Entry 7PAI (electron microscopy, 6.70 A resolution (low resolution: residue-level contacts below are approximate; hydrogen-bond / salt-bridge calls are withheld)); this record covers chains a and 3 of the 53 polymer chains in the assembly.

[Chain a]
Protein: 50S ribosomal protein L2
Source organism: Mycoplasma pneumoniae M129
Reference sequence: P75577 (RL2_MYCPN); numbering as in UniProt (aligned over 1-287)
Chain sequence (287 residues; numbered 1 to 287; the number before each row is that of its first residue):
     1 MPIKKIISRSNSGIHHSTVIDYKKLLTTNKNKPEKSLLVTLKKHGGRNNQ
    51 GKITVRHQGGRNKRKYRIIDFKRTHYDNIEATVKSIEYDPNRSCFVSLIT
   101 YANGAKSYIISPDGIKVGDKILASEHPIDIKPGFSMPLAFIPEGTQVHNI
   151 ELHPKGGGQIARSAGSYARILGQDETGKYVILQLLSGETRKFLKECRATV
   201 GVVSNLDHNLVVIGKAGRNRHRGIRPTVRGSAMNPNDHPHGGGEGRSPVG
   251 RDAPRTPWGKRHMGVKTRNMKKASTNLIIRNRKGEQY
Not modelled in the structure: 1, 287

[Chain 3]
Molecule: 23S ribosomal RNA
Source organism: Mycoplasma pneumoniae M129
Sequence (2907 nucleotides; each row starts with the number of its first residue):
     1 UACAAUAAGUUACUAAGGGCUUAUGGUGGAUGCCUUGGCACUAAUAGGCG
    51 AUGAAGGACGUGUUAACCUGCGAUAAGCUUCGGGUAGGUGGUAAGAACCU
   101 CAGAUCCGGAGAUUUCCGAAUGGAGCAAUCCGGUAGUUGGAAACAGCUAU
   151 CAUUAAUUGAUGAAUAAAUAGUCAAUUAAAGCAAUACGUGGUGAAGUGAA
   201 ACAUCUCAGUAGCCACAGGAAAAGAAAACGAAUGUGAUUCCGUGUGUAGU
   251 GGCGAGCGAAAGCGGAACAGGCCAAACUUAUCAUUAGAUAGGGGUUGUAG
   301 GGCUUGCAAUGUGGACUUGAAAACGAUAGAAGAAGCUGUUGGAAAGCAGC
   351 GCGCAAAAGGGUGAUAGCCCCGUAUUUGAAAUUGUUUUCAUACCUAGCGA
   401 GAUCCCUGAGUAGCUCGGAAAACGUUAUUUUGAGUGAAUCUGCCCAGACC
   451 AUUGGGUAAGCCUAAAUACUAAUUAGUGACCGAUAGCGAAACAGUACCGU
   501 GAGGGAAAGGUGAAAAGAACCCAGAGAUGGGAGUGAAAUAGAUUCUGAAA
   551 CCAUAUGCCUACAACGUGUCAGAGCACAUUAAUGUGUGAUGGCGUGCGUU
   601 UUGAAGUAUGAGCCGGCGAGUUAUGAUAGCAAGCGUUAGUUAACCAGGAG
   651 AUGGGGAGCUGUAGCGAAAGCGAGUUUUAAAAGAGCGUUUGUUUGUUAUU
   701 AUAGACCCGAAACGGGUUGAGCUAGUCAUGAGCAGGUUGAAGGUUGAGUA
   751 ACAUCAACUGGAGGACCGAACCGACUCUCGUUGAAACGAUAGCGGAUGAC
   801 UUGUGAUUAGGGGUGAAAUUCCAAUCGAAAUCCGUGAUAGCUGGUUCUCG
   851 UCGAAAUAGCUUUAAGGCUAGCGUGAGAUCACAAAUAAGUGGAGGUAAAG
   901 CUACUGAAUGUAUGAUGGCGCCACCUAGGCGUACUGAAUACAAUUAAACU
   951 CUGAAUGCCAUUUAUUUUAUUCUCGCAGUCAGACAGUGGGGGAUAAGCUU
  1001 CAUUGUCAAGAGGGGAAGAGCCCAGAUCAUUAAAUAAGGUCCCCAAAAUA
  1051 UACUAAGUGGAAAAGGAUGUGAAAGUGCUAAAACAGCAAGGAUGUUGGCU
  1101 UAGAAGCAGCCAUCGUUUAAAGAGUGCGUAACAGCUCACUUGUCGAGUGU
  1151 UUUUGCGCCGAAGAUGUAACGGGGCUAAGUAUAUUACCGAAUUUAUGGAU
  1201 AAGAUUUAUAUCUUGUGGUAGACGAGCGUUGUAUUGGAGUUGAAGUCAAA
  1251 GCGUGAGCAUUGGUGGAUCCAAUACAAGUGAGAAUGCCGGCAUGAGUAAC
  1301 GCUUGGGAGUGAGAAUCUCCCAAACCGAUUGACUAAGGUUUCCUGGACCA
  1351 GGGUCGUCCUUCCAGGGUUAGUCUGGACCUAAGCUGAGGCUGAAAAGCGU
  1401 AGGCGAUGGACAACAGGUUAAUAUUCCUGUACUUACAGUUAGACUGAUGG
  1451 AGUGACAAAGAAGGUUUUCCACCCCCAUAAUUGGAUUUGGGGAUAAAUCA
  1501 UAAGGUGGUACAAUAGGCAAAUCCGUUGUGCAUAACAUUGAGUGAUGAUG
  1551 UCGAGUGAAUGAGUGAUCAAGUAGCGAAGGUGGUAUUAAUCAUGCUUUCA
  1601 AGAAAAGCUUCUAGGGUUAAUCUAGCUGUAACCAGUACCGAGAACGAACA
  1651 CACGUAGUCAAGGAGAGGAUCCUAAGGUUAGCGAGUGAACUAUAGCCAAG
  1701 GAACUCUGCAAAUUAACCCCGUAAGUUAGCGAGAAGGGGUGCUUAUGUAA
  1751 AAGUAAGCCGCAGUGAAGAACGAGGGGGGACUGUUUAACUAAAACACAAC
  1801 UCUAUGCCAAACCGUAAGGUGAUGUAUAUGGGGUGACACCUGCCCAGUGC
  1851 UGGAAGGUUAAAGAAGGAGGUUAGCGCAAGCGAAGCUUUUAACUGAAGCC
  1901 CCAGUGAACGGCGGCCGUAACUAUAACGGUCCUAAGGUAGCGAAAUUCCU
  1951 AGUCGGGUAAAUUCCGUCCCGCUUGAAUGGUGUAACCAUCUCUUGACUGU
  2001 CUCGGCUAUAGACUCGGUGAAAUCCAGGUACGGGUGAAGACACCCGUUAG
  2051 GCGCAACGGGACGGAAAGACCCCGUGAAGCUUUACUGUAGCUUAAUAUUG
  2101 AUCAGGACAUUAUCAUGUAGAGAAUAGGUAGGAGCAAUCGAUGCAAGUUC
  2151 GCUAGGACUUGUUGAUGCGAAAGGUGGAAUACUACCCUUGGUUGUGUGCU
  2201 GUUCUAAUUGGUAACUGUUAUCCAGUUUCAAGACAGUGUUAGGUGGGCAG
  2251 UUUGACUGGGGCGGUCGCCUCCUAAAAGGUAACGGAGGCGUACAAAGGUA
  2301 CCUUCAGUACGGUUGGAAAUCGUAUGUAGAGUGUAAUGGUGUAAGGGUGC
  2351 UUGACUGUGAGACAUACAGGUCGAACAGGUGAGAAAUCAGGUCAUAGUGA
  2401 UCCGGUGGUCCAGUAUGGAAUGGCCAUCGCUCAACGGAUAAAAGCUACUC
  2451 CGGGGAUAACAGGCUGAUACUGCCCAAGAGUUCAUAUCGACGGCAGUGUU
  2501 UGGCACCUCGAUGUCGACUCAUCUCAUCCUCGAGCUGAAGCAGGUUCGAA
  2551 GGGUUCGGCUGUUCGCCGAUUAAAGAGAUACGUGAGUUGGGUUCAAACCG
  2601 UCGUGAGACAGGUUGGUCCCUAUCUAUUGUGCCCGUAGGAAGAUUGAAGA
  2651 GUGUUGCUUCUAGUACGAGAGGACCGAAGCGAGGACACCUCUUAUGCUCC
  2701 AGUUGUAGCGCCAGCUGCACCGCUGGGUAGUAACGUGUCUAUUAGAUAAA
  2751 CGCUGAAAGCAUCUAAGUGUGAAACUAUCUCAAAGAUUAAUCUUCCCAUU
  2801 UCGCAAGAAAGUAAGAGCCGUCAAAGACGAUGACGUUGAUAGGUUACAGG
  2851 UGUAAGCAUAGUGAUAUGUUGAGCUGAGUAAUACUAAUUGCUCGAGGACU
  2901 UAUUGGA
Not modelled in the structure: 1-7, 923-927, 1560-1569, 2901-2907

[How chain a and chain 3 interact]
Pairs across the interface (239; chain a residue first):
  Lys4(a) with A741(3); G742(3)
  Ile7(a) with A740(3)
  Ser8(a) with G763(3); G764(3)
  Arg9(a) with A740(3); A741(3); G1729(3)
  Ser10(a) with G763(3); G764(3); A765(3)
  Asn11(a) with G1729(3); C1730(3)
  Ser12(a) with G764(3); A765(3); C1781(3); U1782(3)
  Gly13(a) with A1780(3); C1781(3)
  Ile14(a) with A1780(3); A1836(3)
  His15(a) with G764(3)
  Asp21(a) with C1599(3)
  Tyr22(a) with A1601(3)
  Lys23(a) with U1598(3)
  Asn29(a) with U1598(3)
  Asn31(a) with G1602(3)
  Lys32(a) with C1456(3)
  Glu34(a) with G1452(3)
  Lys35(a) with U1453(3); G1454(3); A1455(3)
  Ser36(a) with G1452(3)
  Thr40(a) with A1603(3)
  Leu41(a) with U1823(3)
  Lys42(a) with G1383(3)
  Lys43(a) with C727(3); A728(3)
  His44(a) with U1820(3); G1821(3); U1823(3)
  Gly46(a) with U1820(3); G1821(3)
  Arg47(a) with G725(3); U726(3); G815(3); U1820(3)
  Asn48(a) with G1818(3); G1819(3)
  Asn49(a) with C1398(3); G1399(3)
  Gln50(a) with U808(3); C1813(3); G1814(3)
  Gly51(a) with U808(3)
  Lys52(a) with U814(3); C1813(3)
  Ile53(a) with U814(3)
  Thr54(a) with C1812(3); G1819(3); U1820(3)
  Val55(a) with G1830(3); G1831(3)
  Arg56(a) with G1831(3); G1832(3)
  His57(a) with G1830(3); G1831(3)
  Gln58(a) with G1821(3); U1829(3); G1830(3)
  Asn62(a) with A1600(3)
  Lys63(a) with A728(3); U729(3); A1601(3); G1602(3)
  Arg64(a) with A1601(3); G1602(3)
  Lys65(a) with G1602(3); A1603(3)
  Tyr66(a) with G1824(3)
  Arg67(a) with G1602(3)
  Lys72(a) with A2213(3)
  Tyr76(a) with G1516(3); G1517(3)
  Lys84(a) with U1527(3)
  Tyr88(a) with A1601(3)
  Pro90(a) with A1601(3)
  Arg92(a) with G1824(3); U1825(3)
  Ser93(a) with U1827(3)
  Thr100(a) with U1526(3)
  Ala102(a) with A1515(3)
  Asn103(a) with A1515(3); G1516(3); G1525(3)
  Gly104(a) with G1516(3); G1525(3)
  His153(a) with C1808(3); A2230(3)
  Pro154(a) with U2212(3)
  Lys155(a) with U2212(3); A2213(3)
  Gly156(a) with U2212(3)
  Gln159(a) with C1807(3); U1825(3)
  Ile160(a) with G1806(3); U1825(3)
  Ala161(a) with G1806(3); U1825(3); A1826(3)
  Arg162(a) with G1824(3); U1825(3); A1826(3)
  Ser163(a) with U1825(3); A1826(3)
  Ala164(a) with U1827(3)
  Gly165(a) with U1827(3)
  Ser166(a) with A1826(3)
  Tyr179(a) with A2231(3)
  Leu184(a) with G1806(3)
  Leu185(a) with A1826(3); U1827(3)
  Ser186(a) with G1806(3)
  Glu188(a) with G1806(3)
  Leu193(a) with A2231(3)
  Asn205(a) with U1827(3)
  Leu206(a) with U1827(3)
  His208(a) with U1827(3); A1828(3)
  Asn209(a) with U1827(3)
  Ile213(a) with A1798(3); A1799(3)
  Gly214(a) with A1798(3)
  Lys215(a) with G764(3); A1798(3)
  Ala216(a) with G764(3); A799(3); C1797(3)
  Gly217(a) with G764(3); A799(3)
  Arg218(a) with A1600(3)
  Asn219(a) with A1798(3)
  Arg220(a) with A799(3); C800(3); A816(3)
  His221(a) with A799(3); A1600(3)
  Arg225(a) with G725(3); U726(3); G815(3); A816(3)
  Pro226(a) with A816(3); A1796(3); C1797(3)
  Thr227(a) with A1796(3); C1797(3)
  Val228(a) with A817(3); A1796(3)
  Arg229(a) with C1795(3); A1796(3); G1833(3); U1834(3)
  Gly230(a) with G1833(3)
  Ser231(a) with G1833(3); U1834(3)
  Ala232(a) with A817(3); A818(3)
  Met233(a) with A817(3)
  Asn234(a) with U819(3)
  Pro235(a) with C2080(3); U2081(3)
  Asn236(a) with A828(3); G2079(3); C2080(3); U2081(3); C2248(3)
  His238(a) with G1832(3)
  His240(a) with G1832(3); G1833(3)
  Gly241(a) with A2606(3)
  Gly242(a) with A2606(3); G2607(3)
  Gly243(a) with A2606(3); G2607(3)
  Glu244(a) with G2607(3); A2608(3)
  Gly245(a) with C2598(3); C2599(3)
  Arg246(a) with A1794(3); C1795(3); U1978(3); G1979(3); C2598(3); C2599(3)
  Pro248(a) with U1978(3)
  Val249(a) with C1909(3); G1910(3)
  Gly250(a) with C1909(3); G1910(3); U2604(3); G2605(3)
  Arg251(a) with C1909(3); U2082(3); G2247(3)
  Asp252(a) with U1848(3); G1849(3); C1909(3)
  Ala253(a) with G1849(3)
  Arg255(a) with G2247(3)
  Pro257(a) with G1831(3)
  Trp258(a) with C1812(3); C1813(3)
  Gly259(a) with G2247(3)
  Lys260(a) with C1812(3)
  His262(a) with G1830(3); G1831(3); G1832(3)
  Met263(a) with U1803(3)
  Gly264(a) with U1803(3); C1850(3); U1851(3)
  Val265(a) with A1804(3); C1850(3); U1851(3)
  Lys266(a) with U1805(3)
  Thr267(a) with A1804(3); U1805(3); A1810(3); A1811(3)
  Arg268(a) with U1805(3); G1806(3); C1807(3)
  Met270(a) with U2092(3); U2093(3)
  Lys271(a) with A2235(3); G2236(3)
  Arg282(a) with U1805(3); G1806(3); A1826(3)
Other interface residues (no listed pair), chain a (143 interface residues in all): His16, Val19, Ile20, Val39, Gly45, Gly60, Arg61, Ala105, Lys106, Leu152, Val211, Val212, Thr256, Lys272, Ala273, Ser274, Lys283
Other interface residues (no listed pair), chain 3 (120 interface residues in all): G813, U1514, U1597, A1604, U1727, G1835, C1837, A1985, A2214, G2245, G2246

[Overview]
The interface between chain a and chain 3 involves 143 residues on one side and 120 on the other.
Here chain a is 50S ribosomal protein L2 and chain 3 is 23S ribosomal RNA, both from Mycoplasma pneumoniae
M129. Entry 7PAI (70S ribosome with P-site tRNA in Mycoplasma pneumoniae cells) was determined by electron
microscopy (same publication as 7OOC, 7OOD, 7P6Z, 7PAH, 7PAJ, 7PAK and 23 further entries).
